Entry 4ZM0 (X-ray diffraction, 3.17 A resolution); this record covers chains B and G of the 4 polymer chains in the assembly.

[Chain B]
Protein: Antitoxin phd
From: Enterobacteria phage P1
UniProt: Q06253 (PHD_BPP1); residues 1-73 here = UniProt positions 1-73
Sequence (73 residues; numbered 1 to 73; the number before each row is that of its first residue):
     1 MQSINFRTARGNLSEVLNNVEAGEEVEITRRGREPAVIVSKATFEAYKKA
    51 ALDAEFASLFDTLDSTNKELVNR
Unresolved in the structure: 58-73
Swiss-Prot annotation at these positions:
  - region: Ala50 to Arg73 (Sufficient for antitoxin activity, its presence prevents formation of a doc-EF-Tu complex)
  - mutagenesis: Phe44 (F44A: Significantly decreases repressor activity, binds DNA less well, inhibits doc normally), Tyr47 (Y47A: Decreases repressor activity, binds DNA less well, inhibits doc normally), Lys48 (K48M: Decreases repressor activity, binds DNA less well, inhibits doc normally)

[Chain G]
Molecule: 14-nt DNA strand
Sequence (14 nucleotides; each row starts with the number of its first residue):
     1 GCTTGTGTACACAT

[Chain B / chain G interface]
Pairs across the interface (14):
  Asn5(B) with DG5(G), hydrogen bond to the phosphate
  Phe6(B) with DG5(G), hydrogen bond to the phosphate; DT6(G), base contact
  Arg7(B) with DT4(G), base contact; DG5(G), hydrogen bond to the phosphate
  Arg10(B) with DT6(G), hydrogen bond to the base; DG7(G), hydrogen bond to the base; DT8(G), hydrogen bond to the base
  Thr29(B) with DG5(G), phosphate contact
  Arg30(B) with DG5(G), phosphate contact; DT6(G), salt bridge to the phosphate
  Arg31(B) with DT3(G), hydrogen bond to the base; DT4(G), hydrogen bond to the sugar; DG5(G), hydrogen bond to the phosphate
Interface residues without a listed pair, chain B (8 interface residues in all): Arg33

[In short]
8 residues of chain B face 6 of chain G across their interface; the contacts include 9 hydrogen bonds and 1
salt bridge. Among the polar pairs are Arg10(B)-DT6(G), Arg10(B)-DG7(G) and Arg10(B)-DT8(G). Curated
annotation (UniProt) lists 3 mutagenesis sites on chain B.
Here chain B is Antitoxin phd (Enterobacteria phage P1) and chain G is a 14-nt DNA strand. Entry 4ZM0
(Antitoxin Phd from phage P1 in complex with its operator DNA inverted repeat) was determined by X-ray
diffraction, deposited together with 4ZLX and 4ZM2.
